6QCM - chains LB and c of the 60 polymer chains in the assembly; structure by electron microscopy, 4.21 A resolution (low resolution: residue-level contacts below are approximate; hydrogen-bond / salt-bridge calls are withheld).

== Chain LB ==
Name: RsbR protein
Source organism: Listeria monocytogenes EGD-e
UniProt: Q8Y8K9 (Q8Y8K9_LISMO); residues 148-275 here = UniProt positions 148-275
Chain sequence (128 residues; numbered 148 to 275; the number before each row is that of its first residue):
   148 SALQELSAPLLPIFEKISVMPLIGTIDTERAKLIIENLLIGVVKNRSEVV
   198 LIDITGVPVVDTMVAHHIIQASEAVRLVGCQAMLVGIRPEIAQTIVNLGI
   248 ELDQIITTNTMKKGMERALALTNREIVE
Not modelled in the structure: 238-250

== Chain c ==
Name: RsbS protein
Source organism: Listeria monocytogenes EGD-e
UniProt: Q92DC5 (Q92DC5_LISMO); residues 1-118 here = UniProt positions 1-118
Chain sequence (118 residues; each row starts with the number of its first residue):
     1 MGIPILKLGECLLISIQSELDDHTAVEFQEDLLAKIHETSARGVVIDITS
    51 IDFIDSFIAKILGDVVSMSKLMGAKVVVTGIQPAVAITLIELGITFSGVL
   101 SAMDLESGLEKLKQELGE
From the paper describing this entry:
  - post-translational modification sites: Ser-56 (citing earlier work)
  - mutagenesis - S56A: abolished growth

== Chain LB / chain c interface ==
Pairs across the interface (23):
  Glu-176(LB) / Ile-87(c)
  Leu-180(LB) / Pro-83(c)
  Leu-180(LB) / Ile-87(c)
  Glu-183(LB) / Met-103(c)
  Asn-184(LB) / Gln-82(c)
  Asn-184(LB) / Pro-83(c)
  Asn-184(LB) / Met-103(c)
  Ile-187(LB) / Met-103(c)
  His-213(LB) / Ile-94(c)
  His-214(LB) / Ala-86(c)
  His-214(LB) / Ile-87(c)
  His-214(LB) / Ile-90(c)
  Ile-216(LB) / Ser-101(c)
  Gln-217(LB) / Ile-81(c)
  Gln-217(LB) / Ala-86(c)
  Gln-217(LB) / Leu-89(c)
  Gln-217(LB) / Ile-90(c)
  Gln-217(LB) / Ile-94(c)
  Gln-217(LB) / Ser-101(c)
  Ala-218(LB) / Ser-101(c)
  Ala-218(LB) / Ala-102(c)
  Ala-218(LB) / Met-103(c)
  Ser-219(LB) / Ser-101(c)
Other interface residues (no listed pair), chain c (12 interface residues in all): Phe-96

== Overview ==
11 residues of chain LB face 12 of chain c across their interface. The paper reports that S56A of chain c
abolishes growth; a modification site at Ser-56(c).
Here chain LB is RsbR protein and chain c is RsbS protein, both from Listeria monocytogenes EGD-e. Entry 6QCM
(Cryo em structure of the Listeria stressosome) was determined by electron microscopy.
